Entry 8OTT (electron microscopy, 3.30 A resolution); this record covers chains B and J of the 12 polymer chains in the assembly.

# Chain B
Molecule: Histone H4
Source organism: Homo sapiens
UniProt: P62805 (H4_HUMAN); residues 21-102 here correspond to UniProt positions 22-103 (UniProt number = residue number + 1)
Sequence (82 residues; numbered 21 to 102; the number before each row is that of its first residue):
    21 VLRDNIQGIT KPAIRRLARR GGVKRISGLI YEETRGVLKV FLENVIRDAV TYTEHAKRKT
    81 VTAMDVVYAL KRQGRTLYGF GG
Curated features (UniProtKB/Swiss-Prot):
  - modified residue: Lys31 (N6-(2-hydroxyisobutyryl)lysine), Lys44 (N6-(2-hydroxyisobutyryl)lysine), Ser47 (Phosphoserine), Tyr51 (Phosphotyrosine), Lys59 (N6-(2-hydroxyisobutyryl)lysine), Lys77 (N6-(2-hydroxyisobutyryl)lysine), Lys79 (N6-(2-hydroxyisobutyryl)lysine), Thr80 (Phosphothreonine), Tyr88 (Phosphotyrosine), Lys91 (N6-(2-hydroxyisobutyryl)lysine)
  - cross-link (Glycyl lysine isopeptide (Lys-Gly)): Lys31 (interchain with G-Cter in SUMO2), Lys59 (interchain with G-Cter in SUMO2), Lys79 (interchain with G-Cter in SUMO2), Lys91 (interchain with G-Cter in SUMO2)

# Chain J
Molecule: 144-nt DNA strand
Sequence (144 nucleotides; row label = number of the first residue in the row):
     2 CAGGATGTAT GCACGTGACC CGTGCCTGGA GACTAGGGAG TAATCCCCTT GGCGGTTAAA
    62 ACGCGGGGGA CAGCGCGTAC GTGCGTTTAA GCGGTGCTAG AGCTGTCTAC GACCAATTGA
   122 GCGGCCTGCA GACCGGGATT CTCC

# Chain B / chain J interface
Pairs across the interface (13; chain B residue first):
  Arg35(B) - DG82(J)  salt bridge to the phosphate
  Arg39(B) - DG82(J)  salt bridge to the phosphate
  Arg45(B) - DC81(J)  sugar contact
  Arg45(B) - DG82(J)  phosphate contact
  Ile46(B) - DC81(J)  phosphate contact
  Ile46(B) - DG82(J)  hydrogen bond to the phosphate
  Ser47(B) - DC81(J)  hydrogen bond to the phosphate
  Gly48(B) - DC81(J)  hydrogen bond to the phosphate
  Arg78(B) - DA102(J)  phosphate contact
  Lys79(B) - DG101(J)  phosphate contact
  Lys79(B) - DA102(J)  hydrogen bond to the phosphate
  Thr80(B) - DG101(J)  hydrogen bond to the phosphate
  Thr80(B) - DA102(J)  hydrogen bond to the phosphate
Other interface residues (no listed pair), chain B (10 interface residues in all): Lys44

# Overview
Chain B and chain J form an interface of 10 and 4 residues respectively, with 6 hydrogen bonds and 2 salt
bridges. Polar pairs include Ile46(B)-DG82(J), Ser47(B)-DC81(J) and Gly48(B)-DC81(J).
Here chain B is Histone H4 (Homo sapiens) and chain J is a 144-nt DNA strand. Entry 8OTT (MYC-MAX bound to a
nucleosome at SHL+5.8) was determined by electron microscopy, deposited together with 8OSJ, 8OSK, 8OSL and
8OTS.
